PDB entry 6TVO | X-ray diffraction, 3.20 A resolution | chains B and A

# Chain B
Protein: GTP-binding nuclear protein Ran
Source organism: Homo sapiens
UniProt: P62826 (RAN_HUMAN); residues 1-180 here = UniProt positions 1-180
Chain sequence (182 residues; numbered -1 to 180; the number before each row is that of its first residue; numbers below 1 keep their minus sign (Met-1 is residue -1)):
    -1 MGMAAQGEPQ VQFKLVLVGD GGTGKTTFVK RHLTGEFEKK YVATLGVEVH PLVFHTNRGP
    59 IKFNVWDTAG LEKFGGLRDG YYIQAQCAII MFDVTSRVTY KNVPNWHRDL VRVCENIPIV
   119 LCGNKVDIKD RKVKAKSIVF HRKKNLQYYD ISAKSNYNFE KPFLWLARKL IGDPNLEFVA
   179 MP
Disordered / not traced: -1 to 5
Construct notes: initiating methionine (-1); expression tag (0); engineered mutation Leu69 (Gln in P62826)
Bound ions: Mg2+: Thr24, Thr42 (together with GTP)
Ligand contacts: GTP (guanosine-5'-triphosphate): Asp18, Gly19, Gly20, Thr21, Gly22, Lys23, Thr24, Thr25, Phe35, Glu36, Lys37, Lys38, Tyr39, Val40, Ala41, Thr42, Asp65, Thr66, Ala67, Gly68, Leu69, Asn122, Lys123, Asp125, Ile126, Ser150, Ala151, Lys152
Curated features (UniProtKB/Swiss-Prot):
  - region: Lys37 to Val45 (Switch-I), Gly68 to Gln84 (Switch-II)
  - binding site (GTP): Asp18 to Thr25, Glu36 to Thr42, Gly68, Asn122 to Asp125, Ser150 to Lys152
  - modified residue: Ala2 (N-acetylalanine), Thr24 (Phosphothreonine), Lys37 (N6-acetyllysine), Lys60 (N6-acetyllysine), Lys71 (N6-acetyllysine), Lys99 (N6-acetyllysine), Lys134 (N6-acetyllysine), Lys159 (N6-acetyllysine)
  - cross-link (Glycyl lysine isopeptide (Lys-Gly)): Lys71 (interchain with G-Cter in SUMO2), Lys152 (interchain with G-Cter in SUMO2)
  - mutagenesis: Gly19 (G19V: Blocks DNA replication; when associated with L-69), Thr24 (T24L: Has low binding affinity for GTP and GDP. Almost completely abolishes interaction with BIRC5; T24N: Has low binding affinity for GTP and GDP. Decreases nuclear import of proteins and RNA ...), Thr25 (T25A: Minor effect on the interaction with the alpha phosphate group of bound GTP), Lys37 (K37Q: Mimics acetylation; enhances the nuclear export of RELA/p65; K37R: Decreased acetylation), Tyr39 (Y39A: Abolishes steric hindrance that traps the essential Q-69 in an unreactive position, and causes slow GTP hydrolysis in wild-type ...), Glu70 (E70A: Strongly decreases the relase of bound GDP), Arg76 (R76E: Probable loss of interaction with NUTF2. Loss of transport to the nucleus), Lys134 (K134Q: Loss of normal mitotic chromosome segregation and defective mitotic spindle orientation; K134R: Loss of normal mitotic chromosome segregation and formation of sister chromatid bridges)

# Chain A
Protein: Exportin-1
Source organism: Homo sapiens
UniProt: O14980 (XPO1_HUMAN); residue numbers follow UniProt; this construct covers 1-1036
Chain sequence (1060 residues; row label = number of the first residue in the row; numbers below 1 keep their minus sign (Met-13 is residue -13)):
   -13 MASMTGGQQM GRGSMPAIMT MLADHAARQL LDFSQKLDIN LLDNVVNCLY HGEGAQQRMA
    47 QEVLTHLKEH PDAWTRVDTI LEFSQNMNTK YYGLQILENV IKTRWKILPR NQCEGIKKYV
   107 VGLIIKTSSD PTCVEKEKVY IGKLNMILVQ ILKQEWPKHW PTFISDIVGA SRTSESLCQN
   167 NMVILKLLSE EVFDFSSGQI TQVKSKHLKD SMCNEFSQIF QLCQFVMENS QNAPLVHATL
   227 ETLLRFLNWI PLGYIFETKL ISTLIYKFLN VPMFRNVSLK CLTEIAGVSV SQYEEQFVTL
   287 FTLTMMQLKQ MLPLNTNIRL AYSNGKDDEQ NFIQNLSLFL CTFLKEHDQL IEKRLNLRET
   347 LMEALHYMLL VSEVEETEIF KICLEYWNHL AAELYRESPF STSASPLLSG SQHFDVPPRR
   407 QLYLPMLFKV RLLMVSRMAK PEEAAAVEND QGEVVREFMK DTDSINLYKN MRETLVYLTH
   467 LDYVDTERIM TEKLHNQVNG TEWSWKNLNT LCWAIGSISG AMHEEDEKRF LVTVIKDLLG
   527 LCEQKRGKDN KAIIASNIMY IVGQYPRFLR AHWKFLKTVV NKLFEFMHET HDGVQDMACD
   587 TFIKIAQKCR RHFVQVQVGE VMPFIDEILN NINTIICDLQ PQQVHTFYEA VGYMIGAQTD
   647 QTVQEHLIEK YMLLPNQVWD SIIQQATKNV DILKDPETVK QLGSILKTNV RACKAVGHPF
   707 VIQLGRIYLD MLNVYKCLSE NISAAIQANG EMVTKQPLIR SMRTVKRETL KLISGWVSRS
   767 NDPQMVAENF VPPLLDAVLI DYQRNVPAAR EPEVLSTMAI IVNKLGGHIT AEIPQIFDAV
   827 FECTLNMINK DFEEYPEHRT NFFLLLQAVN SHCFPAFLAI PPTQFKLVLD SIIWAFKHTM
   887 RNVADTGLQI LFTLLQNVAQ EEAAAQSFYQ TYFCDILQHI FSVVTDTSHT AGLTMHASIL
   947 AYMFNLVEEG KISTSLNPGN PVNNQIFLQE YVANLLKSAF PHLQDAQVKL FVTGLFSLNQ
  1007 DIPAFKEHLR DFLVQIKEFA GEDTSDLFLE RSRSHHHHHH
Disordered / not traced: -13 to 7, 389-401, 1032-1046
Glycans and other covalent adducts: Leptomycin B, bound form (LMB) linked to Cys528
Construct notes: initiating methionine (-13); expression tag (-12 to 0, 1037-1046); engineered mutation Ala430 (Val in O14980), Ala431 (Leu in O14980), Ala432 (Val in O14980)
Ligand contacts: Leptomycin B, bound form (LMB): Lys514, Val518, Ile521, Lys522, Leu525, Glu529, Lys537, Ile540, Ala541, Ile544, Met545, His558, Phe561, Thr564, Val565, Lys568, Phe572
Curated features (UniProtKB/Swiss-Prot):
  - region: Pro411 to Phe414 (Necessary for HTLV-1 Rex multimerization), Val800 to Pro820 (Interaction with HIV-1 Rev)
  - modified residue: Ser391 (Phosphoserine), Lys446 (N6-acetyllysine), Thr448 (Phosphothreonine), Ser450 (Phosphoserine), Tyr454 (Phosphotyrosine), Lys693 (N6-acetyllysine), Ser1031 (Phosphoserine)
  - mutagenesis: Ser191 (S191A: Does not abolish Rex-mediated mRNA export), Val284 (V284E: Does not abolish Rex-mediated mRNA export), Asp334 (D334G: Does not abolish Rex-mediated mRNA export), Ile337 (I337L: Does not abolish Rex-mediated mRNA export), Thr346 (T346A: Does not abolish Rex-mediated mRNA export), Val402 (V402I: Does not abolish Rex-mediated mRNA export), Pro411 (P411T: Strongly abolishes interaction with Rex and RANBP3, abolishes Rex-mediated mRNA export. Does not abolish interaction with RANBP3; when associated with S-414. Abolishes Rex multimerization ...), Met412 (M412V: Does not abolish interaction with Rex and RANBP3, and Rex-mediated mRNA export), Phe414 (F414S: Strongly abolishes interaction with Rex and RANBP3, abolishes Rex-mediated mRNA export. Does not abolish interaction with RANBP3; when associated with T-411. Abolishes Rex multimerization ...), Glu428 to Asp447 (Abolishes Ran binding activity in absence of cargo and abolishes partially Ran binding activity in presence of cargo), Tyr454 (Y454A: Does not abolish Ran binding activity and nuclear export complex formation), Arg474 (R474I: Strongly abolishes interaction with Rex and RANBP3, abolishes Rex-mediated mRNA export), 11 further mutagenesis entries in UniProt

# How chain B and chain A interact
Contacting residue pairs - 70 pairs, chain B then chain A:
  Lys37(B) - Asp436(A)  salt bridge
  Lys37(B) - Pro842(A)
  Lys37(B) - Glu843(A)  salt bridge
  Lys38(B) - Glu839(A)
  Lys38(B) - Pro842(A)
  Tyr39(B) - Glu839(A)
  Tyr39(B) - Thr885(A)
  Val40(B) - Glu839(A)
  Leu43(B) - Arg44(A)  hydrogen bond (backbone-side chain)
  Gly44(B) - Gln47(A)
  Val45(B) - Gln47(A)
  Trp64(B) - Leu35(A)
  Leu69(B) - Ser934(A)
  Glu70(B) - Thr933(A)  hydrogen bond
  Glu70(B) - Lys1023(A)  salt bridge
  Lys71(B) - Asp932(A)  salt bridge
  Lys71(B) - Thr933(A)
  Lys71(B) - Ser934(A)
  Gly74(B) - Thr51(A)
  Gly74(B) - Lys54(A)
  Leu75(B) - Leu35(A)  hydrophobic
  Leu75(B) - Leu50(A)
  Leu75(B) - Thr51(A)
  Leu75(B) - Tyr78(A)  hydrophobic
  Asp77(B) - Gln81(A)
  Asp77(B) - Glu84(A)
  Asp77(B) - Lys129(A)  salt bridge
  Gly78(B) - Tyr36(A)
  Gly78(B) - Gln81(A)
  Tyr79(B) - Gln47(A)  hydrogen bond
  Ile81(B) - Tyr36(A)  hydrophobic
  Ile81(B) - Tyr77(A)  hydrophobic
  Gln82(B) - His37(A)  hydrogen bond
  Gln82(B) - Asn74(A)  hydrogen bond
  Asn103(B) - Phe181(A)
  Arg106(B) - Glu177(A)  salt bridge
  Arg106(B) - Phe181(A)
  Arg106(B) - Gln185(A)  hydrogen bond
  Arg110(B) - Met132(A)
  Arg110(B) - Leu173(A)
  Arg110(B) - Glu176(A)  salt bridge
  Arg110(B) - Glu177(A)  salt bridge
  Val111(B) - Tyr77(A)
  Val111(B) - Val125(A)  hydrophobic
  Val124(B) - Met445(A)
  Lys127(B) - Lys446(A)
  Arg129(B) - Asp447(A)  hydrogen bond (side chain-backbone)
  Lys132(B) - Asp447(A)  salt bridge
  His139(B) - Glu364(A)  salt bridge
  Arg140(B) - Gln320(A)  hydrogen bond (backbone-side chain)
  Arg140(B) - Leu324(A)
  Arg140(B) - Ile368(A)
  Arg140(B) - Glu371(A)  salt bridge
  Lys141(B) - Lys266(A)
  Lys141(B) - Glu270(A)  salt bridge
  Asn143(B) - Lys266(A)
  Asn143(B) - Asn317(A)  hydrogen bond
  Asn143(B) - Gln320(A)
  Asn143(B) - Asn321(A)
  Gln145(B) - Glu362(A)
  Gln145(B) - Glu364(A)
  Asp148(B) - Thr448(A)
  Asp148(B) - Asp449(A)  hydrogen bond (side chain-backbone)
  Ser153(B) - Val433(A)
  Ser153(B) - Glu443(A)
  Tyr155(B) - Glu429(A)  hydrogen bond
  Tyr155(B) - Met445(A)  hydrophobic
  Tyr155(B) - Thr448(A)  hydrogen bond
  Tyr155(B) - Ser450(A)  hydrogen bond
  Lys167(B) - Asp313(A)  salt bridge
Other interface residues (no listed pair), chain B (45 interface residues in all): Arg29, Glu34, Ala41, Val96, Pro102, Asp125, Ala133, Lys134, Tyr146, Lys152
Other interface residues (no listed pair), chain A (60 interface residues in all): Thr269, Gln316, Lys367, Glu434, Phe444, Asn452, Lys741, Glu840, Met886, Ala937

# In short
Chain B and chain A form an interface of 45 and 60 residues respectively, with 13 hydrogen bonds and 13 salt
bridges. Polar pairs include Lys37(B)-Asp436(A), Lys37(B)-Glu843(A) and Glu70(B)-Lys1023(A). Bound to chain B:
GTP. Covalently linked Leptomycin B, bound form: at Cys528(A).
Chain B is GTP-binding nuclear protein Ran and chain A is Exportin-1, both from Homo sapiens; the structure,
Human CRM1-RanGTP in complex with Leptomycin B, was determined by X-ray diffraction.
